PDB entry 3O9L | X-ray diffraction, 2.40 A resolution | chains A and B

[Chain A]
Protein: Renin
Source organism: Homo sapiens
Notes: EC 3.4.23.15
UniProt: P00797 (RENI_HUMAN); residues 1-166 here correspond to UniProt positions 67-232 (UniProt number = residue number + 66)
Amino-acid sequence (166 residues; numbered 1 to 166; the number before each row is that of its first residue):
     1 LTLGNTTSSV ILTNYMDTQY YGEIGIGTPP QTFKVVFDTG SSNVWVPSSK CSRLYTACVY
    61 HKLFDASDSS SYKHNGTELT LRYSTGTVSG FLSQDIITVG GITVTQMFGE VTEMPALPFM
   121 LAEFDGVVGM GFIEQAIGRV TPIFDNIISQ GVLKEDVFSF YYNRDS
Not modelled in the structure: 1-3, 166
Curated features (UniProtKB/Swiss-Prot):
  - active site: Asp38
  - glycosylation (N-linked (GlcNAc...) asparagine): Asn5, Asn75
Disulfides: Cys51-Cys58
Covalently attached groups: N-acetylglucosamine (NAG) linked to Asn75
Small-molecule neighbours: LPN ((3R,4S)-N-[2-chloro-5-(3-methoxypropyl)benzyl]-N-cyclopropyl-4-{4-[2-(2,6-dichloro-4-methylphenoxy)ethoxy]phenyl}piperidine-3-carboxamide): Thr18, Gln19, Tyr20, Val36, Asp38, Gly40, Ser41, Trp45, Val46, Pro47, His61, Leu81, Tyr83, Val88, Val111, Met114, Pro118, Phe119, Ala122, Phe124, Asp125, Gly126, Val127, Tyr162

[Chain B]
Protein: Renin
Source organism: Homo sapiens
Notes: EC 3.4.23.15
UniProt: P00797 (RENI_HUMAN); residues 171-340 here correspond to UniProt positions 237-406 (UniProt number = residue number + 66)
Amino-acid sequence (176 residues; row label = number of the first residue in the row):
   171 SLGGQIVLGG SDPQHYEGNF HYINLIKTGV WQIQMKGVSV GSSTLLCEDG CLALVDTGAS
   231 YISGSTSSIE KLMEALGAKK RLFDYVVKCN EGPTLPDISF HLGGKEYTLT SADYVFQESY
   291 SSKKLCTLAI HAMDIPPPTG PTWALGATFI RKFYTEFDRR NNRIGFALAR HHHHHH
Not modelled in the structure: 342-346
Differences from the reference sequence: expression tag (341-346)
Curated features (UniProtKB/Swiss-Prot):
  - active site: Asp226
Disulfides: Cys217-Cys221, Cys259-Cys296
Small-molecule neighbours: LPN ((3R,4S)-N-[2-chloro-5-(3-methoxypropyl)benzyl]-N-cyclopropyl-4-{4-[2-(2,6-dichloro-4-methylphenoxy)ethoxy]phenyl}piperidine-3-carboxamide): Asp226, Thr227, Gly228, Ala229, Ser230

[Interface between chain A and chain B]
Contacting residue pairs (88; chain A residue first):
  Thr7(A) with Leu178(B)
  Ser8(A) with Val177(B); Leu178(B), hydrogen bond (backbone-backbone)
  Ser9(A) with Ile176(B)
  Val10(A) with Gln175(B); Ile176(B), hydrogen bond (backbone-backbone)
  Ile11(A) with Gly174(B)
  Leu12(A) with Gly173(B); Gly174(B), hydrogen bond (backbone-backbone); Gln175(B); Ile176(B), hydrophobic
  Asn14(A) with Gly173(B)
  Asp17(A) with Arg321(B), salt bridge
  Thr18(A) with Ser230(B), hydrogen bond (backbone-side chain); Tyr231(B)
  Tyr20(A) with Gly173(B); Arg321(B), hydrogen bond
  Val36(A) with Gly228(B)
  Phe37(A) with Ile176(B), hydrophobic; Thr227(B), hydrogen bond (backbone-side chain)
  Asp38(A) with Asp226(B); Thr227(B); Gly228(B), hydrogen bond (side chain-backbone)
  Thr39(A) with Trp201(B); Val225(B), hydrogen bond (side chain-backbone); Asp226(B); Thr227(B), hydrogen bond
  Gly40(A) with Asp226(B)
  Met130(A) with Trp201(B), hydrogen bond (backbone-side chain)
  Phe132(A) with Thr198(B); Gly199(B); Val200(B); Trp201(B); Arg329(B); Asn332(B)
  Glu134(A) with Gly199(B)
  Gln135(A) with Gly199(B); Val200(B); Thr309(B)
  Phe144(A) with Leu178(B), hydrophobic
  Asp145(A) with Arg329(B), salt bridge
  Lys154(A) with Gly179(B)
  Glu155(A) with Gly179(B), hydrogen bond (backbone-backbone)
  Asp156(A) with Asp328(B); Arg329(B), hydrogen bond (backbone-backbone); Arg330(B)
  Val157(A) with Leu178(B); Gly179(B), hydrogen bond (backbone-backbone); Gly180(B); Glu326(B); Phe327(B); Asp328(B)
  Phe158(A) with Val177(B); Glu326(B); Phe327(B), hydrogen bond (backbone-backbone)
  Ser159(A) with Gln175(B); Ile176(B); Val177(B), hydrogen bond (backbone-backbone); Gly180(B), hydrogen bond (side chain-backbone); Ser181(B); Tyr324(B); Thr325(B); Glu326(B)
  Phe160(A) with Gln175(B); Ile176(B), hydrophobic; Thr227(B); Tyr324(B); Thr325(B), hydrogen bond (backbone-backbone); Phe327(B), hydrophobic
  Tyr161(A) with Leu172(B), hydrophobic; Gly174(B); Gln175(B), hydrogen bond (backbone-backbone); His185(B); Tyr324(B), hydrophobic; Arg340(B); His341(B)
  Tyr162(A) with Thr227(B), hydrogen bond (side chain-backbone); Ala317(B), hydrophobic; Ile320(B), hydrophobic; Arg321(B); His341(B)
  Asn163(A) with Ser171(B); Leu172(B), hydrogen bond (side chain-backbone); Gly173(B), hydrogen bond (backbone-backbone); Arg321(B)
  Arg164(A) with Asp283(B), salt bridge; Arg321(B); His341(B), hydrogen bond
Interface residues without a listed pair, chain A (39 interface residues in all): Thr13, Met16, Val99, Gly131, Ile147, Ile148, Leu153
Interface residues without a listed pair, chain B (40 interface residues in all): Leu195, Phe286, Lys322

[Overview]
The interface between chain A and chain B involves 39 residues on one side and 40 on the other, with 22
hydrogen bonds and 3 salt bridges. Polar contacts include Asp17(A)-Arg321(B), Asp145(A)-Arg329(B) and
Arg164(A)-Asp283(B). Compound LPN is bound between chain A and chain B.
Chain A is Renin and chain B is Renin, both from Homo sapiens; the structure, Design and optimisation of new
piperidines as renin inhibitors, was determined by X-ray diffraction (same publication as 3OAD and 3OAG).
